Entry 1HTM (X-ray diffraction, 2.50 A resolution); this record covers chains A and B of the 6 polymer chains in the assembly.

== Chain A ==
Protein: Hemagglutinin HA1 chain
Organism: uncultured beta proteobacterium UMTRA-608
UniProtKB: P03437 (HEMA_IAAIC); residues 1-27 here correspond to UniProt positions 17-43 (UniProt number = residue number + 16)
Amino-acid sequence (27 residues; numbered 1 to 27; the number before each row is that of its first residue):
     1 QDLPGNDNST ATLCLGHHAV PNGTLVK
Disordered / not traced: 1-11, 17-27
Swiss-Prot annotation at these positions:
  - glycosylation (N-linked (GlcNAc...) asparagine): Asn8, Asn22

== Chain B ==
Protein: Hemagglutinin HA2 chain
Organism: uncultured beta proteobacterium UMTRA-608
UniProtKB: P03437 (HEMA_IAAIC); residues 38-175 here correspond to UniProt positions 383-520 (UniProt number = residue number + 345)
Amino-acid sequence (138 residues; numbered 38 to 175; the number before each row is that of its first residue):
    38 LKSTQAAIDQ INGKLNRVIE KTNEKFHQIE KEFSEVEGRI QDLEKYVEDT KIDLWSYNAE
    98 LLVALENQHT IDLTDSEMNK LFEKTRRQLR ENAEEMGNGC FKIYHKCDNA CIESIRNGTY
   158 DHDVYRDEAL NNRFQIKG
Disordered / not traced: 38-39, 154-175
Disulfides: Cys144-Cys148
Swiss-Prot annotation at these positions:
  - glycosylation: Asn154 (N-linked (GlcNAc...) asparagine)

== Chain A / chain B interface ==
Contacting residue pairs - 16 pairs, chain A then chain B:
  Thr12(A) - Phe138(B)  hydrogen bond (side chain-backbone)
  Leu13(A) - Ser93(B)
  Leu13(A) - Glu97(B)
  Leu13(A) - Leu126(B)  hydrophobic
  Leu13(A) - Cys137(B)
  Leu13(A) - Phe138(B)  hydrogen bond (backbone-backbone)
  Cys14(A) - Gly136(B)
  Cys14(A) - Cys137(B)  disulfide
  Leu15(A) - Ala96(B)  hydrophobic
  Leu15(A) - Val100(B)  hydrophobic
  Leu15(A) - Phe119(B)  hydrophobic
  Leu15(A) - Arg123(B)
  Leu15(A) - Leu126(B)  hydrophobic
  Leu15(A) - Gly136(B)  hydrogen bond (backbone-backbone)
  Leu15(A) - Phe138(B)  hydrophobic
  Gly16(A) - Arg123(B)  hydrogen bond (backbone-side chain)
Also at the interface, not in a pair above, chain B (12 interface residues in all): Met133, Lys139
Cross-chain cystine bridges: Cys14(A)-Cys137(B)

== Summary ==
5 residues of chain A and 12 residues of chain B are in contact, with 1 disulfide bond and 4 hydrogen bonds.
Among the polar pairs are Thr12(A)-Phe138(B), Gly16(A)-Arg123(B) and Leu13(A)-Phe138(B).
Here chain A is Hemagglutinin HA1 chain and chain B is Hemagglutinin HA2 chain, both from uncultured beta
proteobacterium UMTRA-608. Entry 1HTM (Structure of influenza haemagglutinin at the ph of membrane fusion) was
determined by X-ray diffraction.
